Entry 5AV6 (X-ray diffraction, 2.20 A resolution); this record covers chains C and I of the 10 polymer chains in the assembly.

[Chain C]
Molecule: Histone H2A type 1-B/E
From: Homo sapiens
UniProtKB: P04908 (H2A1B_HUMAN); residues 0-129 here correspond to UniProt positions 1-130 (UniProt number = residue number + 1)
Amino-acid sequence (133 residues; row label = number of the first residue in the row; numbers below 1 keep their minus sign (Gly-3 is residue -3)):
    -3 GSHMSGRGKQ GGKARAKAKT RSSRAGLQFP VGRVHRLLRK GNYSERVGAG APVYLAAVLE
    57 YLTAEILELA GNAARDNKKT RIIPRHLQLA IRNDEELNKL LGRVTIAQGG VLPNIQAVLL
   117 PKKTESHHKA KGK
Disordered / not traced: -3 to 12, 119-129
Sequence notes: expression tag (-3 to -1)

[Chain I]
Molecule: 147-nt DNA strand
Sequence (147 nucleotides; row label = number of the first residue in the row; numbers below 1 keep their minus sign (DA-73 is residue -73)):
   -73 ATCAATATCC ACCTGCAGAT ACTACCAAAA GTGTATTTGG AAACTGCTCC ATCAAAAGGC
   -13 ATGTTCAGCT GGAATCCAGC TGAACATGCC TTTTGATGGA GCAGTTTCCA AATACACTTT
    47 TGGTAGTATC TGCAGGTGGA TATTGAT
Ion coordination: Mn2+ site 1: DG-35, DG-34; Mn2+ site 2 near DG-3 (its only coordinating residue here); Mn2+ site 3 near DG5 (its only coordinating residue here); Mn2+ site 4 near DG27 (its only coordinating residue here); Mn2+ site 5 near DG48 (its only coordinating residue here); Mn2+ site 6 near DG61 (its only coordinating residue here)

[Interface between chain C and chain I]
Pairs across the interface (13):
  Ala14(C) with DG-43(I), phosphate contact; DT-42(I), phosphate contact
  Lys15(C) with DG-43(I), phosphate contact; DT-42(I), hydrogen bond to the phosphate
  Thr16(C) with DG-43(I), phosphate contact
  Arg17(C) with DG-43(I), salt bridge to the phosphate
  Arg20(C) with DT-42(I), salt bridge to the phosphate
  Gly28(C) with DA-44(I), phosphate contact
  Arg29(C) with DA-44(I), hydrogen bond to the phosphate
  Arg32(C) with DA-45(I), salt bridge to the phosphate; DA-44(I), salt bridge to the phosphate
  Arg42(C) with DG-35(I), sugar contact
  Arg77(C) with DA-55(I), sugar contact
Interface residues without a listed pair, chain C (11 interface residues in all): Glu41

[Summary]
11 residues of chain C face 6 of chain I across their interface, with 2 hydrogen bonds and 4 salt bridges.
Polar contacts include Lys15(C)-DT-42(I), Arg29(C)-DA-44(I) and Arg17(C)-DG-43(I). DG-35(I) and DG-34(I) form
the Mn2+ site 1.
Here chain C is Histone H2A type 1-B/E (Homo sapiens) and chain I is a 147-nt DNA strand. Entry 5AV6 (human
nucleosome core particle) was determined by X-ray diffraction (same publication as 5AV5, 5AV8, 5AV9, 5AVB and
5AVC).
